PDB entry 7DUG | X-ray diffraction, 3.75 A resolution | chains A and M of the 23 polymer chains in the assembly

# Chain A
Molecule: 30S Ribosomal RNA rRNA
From: Thermus thermophilus HB8
Sequence (1522 nucleotides; each row starts with the number of its first residue; note: 42 numbers in that range are skipped by the numbering (no residue carries them; nothing is unmodelled there); a row labelled like 190A-190L holds insertion residues (190A, then the next letters in order); numbering starts at 0):
     0 UUUGUUGGAGAGUCUGAUCCUGGCUCAGGGUGAACGCUGGCGGCGUGCCU
    50 AAGACAUGCAAGUCGUGCGGG
    73 CCGCGGGGUUUU
    88 ACUCCG
    95 UGGUC
   101 AGCGGCGGACGGGUGAGUAACGCGUGGGU
  129A G
   130 ACCUACCCGGAAGAGGGGGACAACCCGGGGAAACUCGGGCUAAUCCCCCA
   180 UGUGGACCCGC
190A-190L CCCUUGGGGUGU
   191 GUCCAAAGGGCUUU
   216 GCCCGCUUCCGGAUGGGCCCGCGUCCCAUCAGCUAGUUGGUGGGGUAAUG
   266 GCCCACCAAGGCGACGACGGGUAGCCGGUCUGAGAGGAUGGCCGGCCACA
   316 GGGGCACUGAGACACGGGCCCCACUCCUACGGGAGGCAGCAGUUAGGAAU
   366 CUUCCGCAAUGGGCGCAAGCCUGACGGAGCGACGCCGCUUGGAGGAAGAA
   416 GCCCUUCGGGGUGUAAACUCCUGAA
   442 CCCGGGACGAAACCCCCGACGA
   474 GGGGACUGACGGUACCGGG
   494 GUAAUAGCGCCGGCCAACUCCGUGCCAGCAGCCGCGGUAAUACGGAGGGC
   544 GCGAGCGUUACCCGGAUUCACUGGGCGUAAAGGGCGUGUAGGCGGCCUGG
   594 GGCGUCCCAUGUGAAAGACCACGGCUCAACCGUGGGGGAGCGUGGGAUAC
   644 GCUCAGGCUAGACGGUGGGAGAGGGUGGUGGAAUUCCCGGAGUAGCGGUG
   694 AAAUGCGCAGAUACCGGGAGGAACGCCGAUGGCGAAGGCAGCCACCUGGU
   744 CCACCCGUGACGCUGAGGCGCGAAAGCGUGGGGAGCAAACCGGAUUAGAU
   794 ACCCGGGUAGUCCACGCCCUAAACGAUGCGCGCUAGGUCUCUGGGUCU
   848 CCUGGGGGCCGAAGCUAACGCGUUAAGCGCGCCGCCUGGGGAGUACGGCC
   898 GCAAGGCUGAAACUCAAAGGAAUUGACGGGGGCCCGCACAAGCGGUGGAG
   948 CAUGUGGUUUAAUUCGAAGXAACGCGAAGAACCUUACCAGGCCUUGACAU
   998 GCUAGG
 1003A G
  1004 AACCCGGGUGAAAGCCUGGGGUGCCCC
1030A-1030D GCGA
  1031 GGGGAGCCCUAGCACAGGUGCUGCAUGGCCGUCGUCAGCUCGUGCCGUGA
  1081 GGUGUUGGGUUAAGUCCCGCAACGAGCGCAACCCCCGCCGUUAGUUGCCA
  1131 GCGGUUCGGCCGGGCACUCUAACGGGACUGCCCGCGAAA
  1171 GCGGGAGGAAGGAGGGGACGACGUCUGGUCAGCAUGGCCCUUACGGCCUG
  1221 GGCGACACACGUGCUACAAUGCCCACUACAAAGCGAUGCCACCCGGCAAC
  1271 GGGGAGCUAAUCGCAAAAAGGUGGGCCCAGUUCGGAUUGGGGUCUGCAAC
  1321 CCGACCCCAUGAAGCCGGAAUCGCUAGUAAUCGCGGAUCAG
 1361A C
  1362 CAUGCCGCGGUGAAUACGUUCCCGGGCCUUGUACACACXGCCXGUXACGC
  1412 CAUGGGAGCGGGCUCUACCCGAAGUCGCCGGG
  1446 AGCCUACGGG
  1459 CAGGCGCCGAGGGUAGGGCCCGUGACUGGGGCGAAGUCGUAACAAGGUAG
  1509 CUGUACCGGAAGGUGCGGCUGGAUCCACUCCUUUCU
Not modelled in the structure: 0-4, 1534-1538
Modified / non-standard residues: PSU (pseudouridine-5'-monophosphate) at position 516, 7MG (7N-methyl-8-hydroguanosine-5'-monophosphate) at position 527, M2G (N2-dimethylguanosine-5'-monophosphate) at position 966, 5MC (5-methylcytidine-5'-monophosphate) at position 967, 2MG (2N-methylguanosine-5'-monophosphate) at position 1207, 5MC (5-methylcytidine-5'-monophosphate) at position 1400, 4OC (4n,o2'-methylcytidine-5'-monophosphate) at position 1402, 5MC (5-methylcytidine-5'-monophosphate) at position 1404, 5MC (5-methylcytidine-5'-monophosphate) at position 1407, UR3 (3-methyluridine-5'-monophoshate) at position 1498, MA6 (6N-dimethyladenosine-5'-monophoshate) at position 1518, MA6 (6N-dimethyladenosine-5'-monophoshate) at position 1519, PSU (pseudouridine-5'-monophosphate) at position 1540, PSU (pseudouridine-5'-monophosphate) at position 1541
Ion coordination: Mg2+ site 1: U5 (shared with 1 residue of chain H); Mg2+ site 2 near G21 (its only coordinating residue here); Mg2+ site 3 near G28 (its only coordinating residue here); Mg2+ site 4: G46, G394; Mg2+ site 5 near C48 (its only coordinating residue here); Mg2+ site 6: A59, U387; Mg2+ site 7 near G61 (its only coordinating residue here); Mg2+ site 8 near U98 (its only coordinating residue here); Mg2+ site 9: G107, G326; Mg2+ site 10: A109, G331; Mg2+ site 11 near G111 (its only coordinating residue here); Mg2+ site 12 near G117 (its only coordinating residue here); 90 more Mg2+ sites not listed
Ligand contacts: HJR (N-[(1R,2R,3R,4S,5R)-4-[(2R,6S)-6-(aminomethyl)oxan-2-yl]oxy-5-azanyl-2-[(2R,4S,5R}-5-methyl-4-(methylamino)-5-oxidanyl-oxan-2-yl]oxy-3-oxidanyl-cyclohexyl]-1,1,1-tris(fluoranyl)methanesulfonamide): 5MC_1404, G1405, U1406, 5MC_1407, A1408, C1409, G1491, A1493, G1494, U1495, C1496, G1497

# Chain M
Protein: 30S ribosomal protein S13
From: Thermus thermophilus HB8
Reference sequence: P80377 (RS13_THET8); numbering as in UniProt (aligned over 1-126)
Sequence (126 residues; numbered 1 to 126; the number before each row is that of its first residue):
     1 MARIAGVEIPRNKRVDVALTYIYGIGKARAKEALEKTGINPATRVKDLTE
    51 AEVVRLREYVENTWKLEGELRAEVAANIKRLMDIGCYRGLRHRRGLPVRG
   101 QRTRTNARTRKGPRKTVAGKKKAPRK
Not modelled in the structure: 1, 120-126

# Interface between chain A and chain M
Contacting residue pairs (88; chain A residue first):
  A946(A) - Arg114(M)  salt bridge to the phosphate
  G947(A) - Arg108(M)  phosphate contact
  G947(A) - Thr109(M)  hydrogen bond to the phosphate
  G947(A) - Arg114(M)  salt bridge to the phosphate
  C948(A) - Asn106(M)  phosphate contact
  C948(A) - Ala107(M)  phosphate contact
  C948(A) - Arg108(M)  hydrogen bond to the phosphate
  C948(A) - Thr109(M)  hydrogen bond to the phosphate
  A949(A) - Gln101(M)  phosphate contact
  A949(A) - Asn106(M)  hydrogen bond to the base
  U950(A) - Arg102(M)  salt bridge to the phosphate
  U950(A) - Thr105(M)  hydrogen bond to the base
  U950(A) - Asn106(M)  hydrogen bond to the base
  G951(A) - Arg102(M)  salt bridge to the phosphate
  U952(A) - Arg104(M)  base contact
  G953(A) - Arg104(M)  salt bridge to the phosphate
  G954(A) - Arg104(M)  hydrogen bond to the base
  G1224(A) - Gly100(M)  base contact
  A1225(A) - Arg102(M)  phosphate contact
  A1225(A) - Thr103(M)  hydrogen bond to the phosphate
  A1225(A) - Arg104(M)  phosphate contact
  C1226(A) - Arg91(M)  salt bridge to the phosphate
  C1226(A) - Leu96(M)  phosphate contact
  C1226(A) - Thr103(M)  hydrogen bond to the phosphate
  C1226(A) - Arg104(M)  base contact
  C1226(A) - Lys111(M)  hydrogen bond to the sugar
  A1227(A) - Leu96(M)  phosphate contact
  A1227(A) - Lys111(M)  salt bridge to the phosphate
  A1227(A) - Lys115(M)  hydrogen bond to the sugar
  A1227(A) - Val117(M)  sugar contact
  C1228(A) - Arg104(M)  base contact
  C1228(A) - Arg108(M)  salt bridge to the phosphate
  C1228(A) - Lys111(M)  salt bridge to the phosphate
  C1228(A) - Arg114(M)  phosphate contact
  C1228(A) - Lys115(M)  salt bridge to the phosphate
  C1228(A) - Thr116(M)  hydrogen bond to the phosphate
  C1228(A) - Val117(M)  sugar contact
  A1229(A) - Thr105(M)  base contact
  A1229(A) - Arg114(M)  salt bridge to the phosphate
  A1229(A) - Thr116(M)  hydrogen bond to the phosphate
  C1230(A) - Thr105(M)  base contact
  G1295(A) - Arg14(M)  hydrogen bond to the sugar
  C1296(A) - Arg14(M)  sugar contact
  C1297(A) - Lys13(M)  salt bridge to the phosphate
  C1297(A) - Arg44(M)  salt bridge to the phosphate
  U1301(A) - Tyr21(M)  phosphate contact
  U1302(A) - Lys13(M)  salt bridge to the phosphate
  U1302(A) - Arg14(M)  hydrogen bond to the base
  U1302(A) - Val17(M)  phosphate contact
  U1302(A) - Tyr21(M)  phosphate contact
  A1306(A) - Thr109(M)  hydrogen bond to the sugar
  U1307(A) - Gln101(M)  hydrogen bond to the phosphate
  U1307(A) - Thr109(M)  sugar contact
  U1307(A) - Arg110(M)  sugar contact
  U1308(A) - His92(M)  hydrogen bond to the phosphate
  U1308(A) - Pro97(M)  phosphate contact
  U1308(A) - Val98(M)  hydrogen bond to the phosphate
  U1308(A) - Arg99(M)  phosphate contact
  U1308(A) - Gln101(M)  hydrogen bond to the phosphate
  U1308(A) - Arg110(M)  salt bridge to the phosphate
  G1309(A) - Asn77(M)  hydrogen bond to the sugar
  G1309(A) - Ile78(M)  sugar contact
  G1309(A) - Arg88(M)  salt bridge to the phosphate
  G1309(A) - His92(M)  salt bridge to the phosphate
  G1309(A) - Arg99(M)  salt bridge to the phosphate
  G1310(A) - Asn77(M)  sugar contact
  G1310(A) - Arg80(M)  salt bridge to the phosphate
  G1310(A) - Arg88(M)  salt bridge to the phosphate
  C1320(A) - Tyr87(M)  sugar contact
  C1321(A) - Tyr87(M)  sugar contact
  C1322(A) - Gly100(M)  sugar contact
  G1323(A) - Arg99(M)  phosphate contact
  G1323(A) - Gly100(M)  phosphate contact
  C1328(A) - Ala28(M)  phosphate contact
  C1328(A) - Arg29(M)  hydrogen bond to the sugar
  A1329(A) - Tyr23(M)  phosphate contact
  A1329(A) - Gly24(M)  sugar contact
  A1329(A) - Ile25(M)  phosphate contact
  A1329(A) - Gly26(M)  hydrogen bond to the phosphate
  A1329(A) - Lys27(M)  phosphate contact
  A1329(A) - Ala28(M)  hydrogen bond to the phosphate
  A1329(A) - Arg29(M)  hydrogen bond to the phosphate
  A1329(A) - Leu70(M)  sugar contact
  U1330(A) - Thr20(M)  phosphate contact
  U1330(A) - Ile22(M)  phosphate contact
  U1330(A) - Tyr23(M)  phosphate contact
  U1330(A) - Ile25(M)  phosphate contact
  U1330(A) - Gly26(M)  phosphate contact
Interface residues without a listed pair, chain A (35 interface residues in all): G1331, A1332
Interface residues without a listed pair, chain M (45 interface residues in all): Val74, Leu81, Gly112

# Summary
Chain A and chain M form an interface of 35 and 45 residues respectively; the contacts include 25 hydrogen
bonds and 20 salt bridges. Among the polar pairs are A949(A)-Asn106(M), U950(A)-Thr105(M) and
U950(A)-Asn106(M). Bound to chain A: compound HJR.
Here chain A is 30S Ribosomal RNA rRNA and chain M is 30S ribosomal protein S13, both from Thermus
thermophilus HB8. Entry 7DUG (Crystal structure of the Thermus thermophilus (HB8) 30S ribosomal subunit with
mRNA and cognate transfer RNA ...) was determined by X-ray diffraction.
